Entry 6PSR (electron microscopy, 3.40 A resolution); this record covers chains G and I of the 10 polymer chains in the assembly.

Chain G:
Protein: DNA-directed RNA polymerase subunit alpha
Organism: Escherichia coli
Notes: EC 2.7.7.6
UniProt: P0A7Z4 (RPOA_ECOLI); numbering as in UniProt (aligned over 1-329)
Amino-acid sequence (329 residues; each row starts with the number of its first residue):
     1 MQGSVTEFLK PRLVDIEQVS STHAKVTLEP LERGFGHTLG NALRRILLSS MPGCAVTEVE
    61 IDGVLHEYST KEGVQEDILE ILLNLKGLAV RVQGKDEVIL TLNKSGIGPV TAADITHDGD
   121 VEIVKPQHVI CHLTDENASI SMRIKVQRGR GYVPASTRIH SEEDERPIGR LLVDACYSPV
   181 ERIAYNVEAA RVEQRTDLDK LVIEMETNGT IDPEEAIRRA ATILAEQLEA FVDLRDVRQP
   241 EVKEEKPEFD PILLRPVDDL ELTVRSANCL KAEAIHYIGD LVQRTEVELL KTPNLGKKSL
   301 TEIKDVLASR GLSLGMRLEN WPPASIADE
Not modelled in the structure: 1-4, 235-329
Curated features (UniProtKB/Swiss-Prot):
  - region: Glu162 to Glu165 (Required for interaction with Crp at class II promoters)
  - modified residue: Arg265 (ADP-ribosylarginine), Lys297 (N6-acetyllysine), Lys298 (N6-acetyllysine)

Chain I:
Protein: DNA-directed RNA polymerase subunit beta
Organism: Escherichia coli
Notes: EC 2.7.7.6
UniProt: P0A8V4 (RPOB_ECO57); residue numbers follow UniProt; this construct covers 1-1342
Amino-acid sequence (1342 residues; each row starts with the number of its first residue):
     1 MVYSYTEKKR IRKDFGKRPQ VLDVPYLLSI QLDSFQKFIE QDPEGQYGLE AAFRSVFPIQ
    61 SYSGNSELQY VSYRLGEPVF DVQECQIRGV TYSAPLRVKL RLVIYEREAP EGTVKDIKEQ
   121 EVYMGEIPLM TDNGTFVING TERVIVSQLH RSPGVFFDSD KGKTHSSGKV LYNARIIPYR
   181 GSWLDFEFDP KDNLFVRIDR RRKLPATIIL RALNYTTEQI LDLFFEKVIF EIRDNKLQME
   241 LVPERLRGET ASFDIEANGK VYVEKGRRIT ARHIRQLEKD DVKLIEVPVE YIAGKVVAKD
   301 YIDESTGELI CAANMELSLD LLAKLSQSGH KRIETLFTND LDHGPYISET LRVDPTNDRL
   361 SALVEIYRMM RPGEPPTREA AESLFENLFF SEDRYDLSAV GRMKFNRSLL REEIEGSGIL
   421 SKDDIIDVMK KLIDIRNGKG EVDDIDHLGN RRIRSVGEMA ENQFRVGLVR VERAVKERLS
   481 LGDLDTLMPQ DMINAKPISA AVKEFFGSSQ LSQFMDQNNP LSEITHKRRI SALGPGGLTR
   541 ERAGFEVRDV HPTHYGRVCP IETPEGPNIG LINSLSVYAQ TNEYGFLETP YRKVTDGVVT
   601 DEIHYLSAIE EGNYVIAQAN SNLDEEGHFV EDLVTCRSKG ESSLFSRDQV DYMDVSTQQV
   661 VSVGASLIPF LEHDDANRAL MGANMQRQAV PTLRADKPLV GTGMERAVAV DSGVTAVAKR
   721 GGVVQYVDAS RIVIKVNEDE MYPGEAGIDI YNLTKYTRSN QNTCINQMPC VSLGEPVERG
   781 DVLADGPSTD LGELALGQNM RVAFMPWNGY NFEDSILVSE RVVQEDRFTT IHIQELACVS
   841 RDTKLGPEEI TADIPNVGEA ALSKLDESGI VYIGAEVTGG DILVGKVTPK GETQLTPEEK
   901 LLRAIFGEKA SDVKDSSLRV PNGVSGTVID VQVFTRDGVE KDKRALEIEE MQLKQAKKDL
   961 SEELQILEAG LFSRIRAVLV AGGVEAEKLD KLPRDRWLEL GLTDEEKQNQ LEQLAEQYDE
  1021 LKHEFEKKLE AKRRKITQGD DLAPGVLKIV KVYLAVKRRI QPGDKMAGRH GNKGVISKIN
  1081 PIEDMPYDEN GTPVDIVLNP LGVPSRMNIG QILETHLGMA AKGIGDKINA MLKQQQEVAK
  1141 LREFIQRAYD LGADVRQKVD LSTFSDEEVM RLAENLRKGM PIATPVFDGA KEAEIKELLK
  1201 LGDLPTSGQI RLYDGRTGEQ FERPVTVGYM YMLKLNHLVD DKMHARSTGS YSLVTQQPLG
  1261 GKAQFGGQRF GEMEVWALEA YGAAYTLQEM LTVKSDDVNG RTKMYKNIVD GNHQMEPGMP
  1321 ESFNVLLKEI RSLGINIELE DE
Not modelled in the structure: 1, 1342
Small-molecule neighbours: chapso (1N7): Gln725, Tyr726, Glu962, Gln965, Ile966, Ala969
Curated features (UniProtKB/Swiss-Prot):
  - modified residue (N6-acetyllysine): Lys1022, Lys1200

Interface between chain G and chain I:
Residue-residue contacts - 60 pairs, chain G then chain I:
  Asn41(G) with Gly1215(I); Arg1216(I), hydrogen bond (side chain-backbone); Thr1217(I); Gly1218(I)
  Arg44(G) with Glu1083(I); Tyr1087(I); Gly1091(I)
  Arg45(G) with Glu1083(I); Asp1084(I), salt bridge; Gly1215(I); Arg1216(I)
  Leu48(G) with Glu1083(I)
  Ser49(G) with Glu1083(I)
  His66(G) with Ile873(I); Gly874(I); Ile929(I)
  Tyr68(G) with Tyr756(I); Ile831(I), hydrophobic; Thr927(I); Ile929(I), hydrophobic; Ala1055(I), hydrogen bond (side chain-backbone); Lys1057(I)
  Thr70(G) with Ala729(I); Ser730(I), hydrogen bond; Lys755(I)
  Lys71(G) with Asp728(I)
  Glu72(G) with Tyr726(I), hydrogen bond; Asp728(I)
  Gly73(G) with Tyr726(I); Asp728(I)
  Val74(G) with Asp728(I); Ala729(I)
  Gln75(G) with Val727(I); Asp728(I); Ala729(I); Val771(I)
  Asp77(G) with Tyr756(I), hydrogen bond
  Leu79(G) with Leu693(I), hydrophobic; Tyr756(I); Ile831(I), hydrophobic; Lys1057(I)
  Glu80(G) with Met768(I)
  Leu83(G) with Leu693(I), hydrophobic; Arg694(I)
  Lys86(G) with Asp826(I), salt bridge
  Thr134(G) with Tyr726(I); Val727(I), hydrogen bond (side chain-backbone); Leu773(I)
  Tyr152(G) with Val823(I); Gln824(I)
  Ser156(G) with Arg1059(I)
  Ile168(G) with Ile873(I)
  Glu181(G) with Arg821(I), hydrogen bond (backbone-side chain)
  Arg182(G) with Asn1090(I); Thr1092(I)
  Ala184(G) with Asn1090(I); Gly1091(I)
  Tyr185(G) with Tyr1087(I); Gly1218(I), hydrogen bond (side chain-backbone)
  Glu204(G) with Asn1090(I)
Interface residues without a listed pair, chain G (39 interface residues in all): Leu65, Glu67, Ser69, Ile107, Asp135, Pro154, Ile159, Leu172, Asp174, Cys176, Ile183, Asn186
Interface residues without a listed pair, chain I (39 interface residues in all): Glu876, Glu962, Ile1082, Met1085, Glu1089

Overview:
The chain G/chain I interface involves 39 residues from each chain, with 8 hydrogen bonds and 2 salt bridges.
Polar contacts include Arg45(G)-Asp1084(I), Lys86(G)-Asp826(I) and Asn41(G)-Arg1216(I). Bound to chain I:
chapso.
Chain G is DNA-directed RNA polymerase subunit alpha and chain I is DNA-directed RNA polymerase subunit beta,
both from Escherichia coli; the structure, Escherichia coli RNA polymerase promoter unwinding intermediate
(TRPi1) with TraR and rpsT P2 promoter, was determined by electron microscopy (same publication as 6PSQ, 6PSS,
6PST, 6PSU, 6PSV and 6PSW).
